4E5Z - chains A and B of the 4 polymer chains in the assembly; structure by X-ray diffraction, 3.22 A resolution.

Chain A:
Molecule: DNA damage-binding protein 1
From: Homo sapiens
Reference sequence: Q16531 (DDB1_HUMAN); residues 2-1140 here = UniProt positions 2-1140
Chain sequence (1150 residues; row label = number of the first residue in the row; numbers below 1 keep their minus sign (Met-9 is residue -9)):
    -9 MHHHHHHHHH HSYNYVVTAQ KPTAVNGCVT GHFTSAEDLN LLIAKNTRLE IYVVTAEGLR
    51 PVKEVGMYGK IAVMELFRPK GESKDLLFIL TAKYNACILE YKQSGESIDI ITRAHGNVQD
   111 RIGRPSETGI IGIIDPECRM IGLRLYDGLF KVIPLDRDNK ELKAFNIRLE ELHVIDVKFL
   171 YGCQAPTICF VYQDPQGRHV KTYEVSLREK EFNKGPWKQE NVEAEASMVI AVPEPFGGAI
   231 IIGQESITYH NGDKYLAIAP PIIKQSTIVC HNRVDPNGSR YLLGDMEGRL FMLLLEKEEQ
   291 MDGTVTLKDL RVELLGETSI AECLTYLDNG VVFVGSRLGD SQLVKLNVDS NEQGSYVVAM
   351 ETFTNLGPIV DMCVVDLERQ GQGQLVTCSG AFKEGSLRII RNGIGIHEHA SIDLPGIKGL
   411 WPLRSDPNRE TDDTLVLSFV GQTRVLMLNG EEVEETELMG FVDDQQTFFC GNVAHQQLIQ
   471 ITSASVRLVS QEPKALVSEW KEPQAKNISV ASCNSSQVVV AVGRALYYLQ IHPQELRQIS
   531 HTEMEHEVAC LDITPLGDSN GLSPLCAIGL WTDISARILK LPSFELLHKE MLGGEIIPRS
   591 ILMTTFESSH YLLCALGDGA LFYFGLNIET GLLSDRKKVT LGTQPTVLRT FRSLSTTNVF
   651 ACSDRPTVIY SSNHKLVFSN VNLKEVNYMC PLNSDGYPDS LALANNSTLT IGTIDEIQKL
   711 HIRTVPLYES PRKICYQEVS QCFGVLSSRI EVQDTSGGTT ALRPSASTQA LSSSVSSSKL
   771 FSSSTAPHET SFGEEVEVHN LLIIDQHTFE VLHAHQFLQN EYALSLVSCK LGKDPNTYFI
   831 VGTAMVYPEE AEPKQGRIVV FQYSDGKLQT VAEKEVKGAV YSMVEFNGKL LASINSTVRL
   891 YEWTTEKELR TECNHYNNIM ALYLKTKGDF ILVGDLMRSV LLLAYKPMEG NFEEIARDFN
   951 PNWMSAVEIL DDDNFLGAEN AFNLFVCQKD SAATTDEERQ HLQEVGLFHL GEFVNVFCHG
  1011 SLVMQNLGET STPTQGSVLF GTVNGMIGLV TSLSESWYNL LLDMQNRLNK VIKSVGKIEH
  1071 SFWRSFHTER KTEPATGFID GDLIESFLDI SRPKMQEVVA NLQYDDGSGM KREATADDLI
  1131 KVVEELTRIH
Not modelled in the structure: -9 to 0
Sequence notes: expression tag (-9 to 1)
Cystine bridges: Cys18-Cys313

Chain B:
Molecule: DNA damage-binding protein 2
From: Homo sapiens
Reference sequence: Q92466 (DDB2_HUMAN); the construct has insertions or renumbered stretches relative to UniProt, so the offset changes along the chain: 2-419 = UniProt 2-419; 421-428 = UniProt 420-427
Chain sequence (436 residues; row label = number of the first residue in the row; numbers below 1 keep their minus sign (Met-7 is residue -7)):
    -7 MDYKDDDDKA PKKRPETQKT SEIVLRPRNK RSRSPLELEP EAKKLCAKGS GPSRRCDSDC
    53 LWVGLAGPQI LPPCRSIVRT LHQHKLGRAS WPSVQQGLQQ SFLHTLDSYR ILQKAAPFDR
   113 RATSLAWHPT HPSTVAVGSK GGDIMLWNFG IKDKPTFIKG IGAGGSITGL KFNPLNTNQF
   173 YASSMEGTTR LQDFKGNILR VFASSDTINI WFCSLDVSAS SRMVVTGDNV GNVILLNMDG
   233 KELWNLRMHK KKVTHVALNP CCDWFLATAS VDQTVKIWDL RQVRGKASFL YSLPHRHPVN
   293 AACFSPDGAR LLTTDQKSEI RVYSASQWDC PLGLIPHPHR HFQHLTPIKA AWHPRYNLIV
   353 VGRYPDPNFK SCTPYELRTI DVFDGNSGKM MCQLYDPESS GISSLNEFNP MGDTLASAMG
   413 YHILIWSEQE EARTRK
Not modelled in the structure: -7 to 19, 422-428
Sequence notes: expression tag (-7 to 1, 420)
From the paper describing this entry:
  - disease-associated variants - L350P: decreased stability with DNA damage-binding protein 1 (chain A) (proposed by the authors, not directly observed)

How chain A and chain B interact:
Pairs across the interface (78; chain A residue first):
  Ile112(A) with Cys254(B), hydrophobic; Gly300(B); Ala317(B), hydrophobic; Trp320(B), hydrophobic
  Arg114(A) with Asp299(B), salt bridge; Arg302(B); Asn378(B)
  Glu117(A) with Ser82(B), hydrogen bond; Pro84(B)
  Asp137(A) with Ser318(B), hydrogen bond (backbone-side chain)
  Gly138(A) with Ser318(B)
  Leu139(A) with Ser318(B)
  Arg158(A) with Gln319(B)
  Leu162(A) with Leu324(B), hydrophobic
  Gln183(A) with Asn21(B)
  Pro185(A) with Arg20(B)
  Gln186(A) with Arg20(B), hydrogen bond
  Glu215(A) with Glu33(B); Leu37(B)
  Gln234(A) with Glu33(B), hydrogen bond
  Thr257(A) with Glu33(B)
  Met276(A) with Arg80(B)
  Pro358(A) with Leu78(B)
  Val360(A) with Lys77(B), hydrogen bond (backbone-side chain); Leu78(B), hydrophobic
  Phe382(A) with Arg80(B)
  Arg722(A) with His74(B)
  Tyr812(A) with Val70(B); Arg71(B); His74(B)
  Val836(A) with Arg67(B); Ser68(B); Val70(B), hydrophobic; Arg71(B)
  Tyr837(A) with Arg67(B)
  Pro838(A) with Pro64(B); Arg67(B), hydrogen bond (backbone-side chain)
  Glu839(A) with Leu63(B); Pro64(B)
  Glu840(A) with Arg67(B); Ser68(B)
  Ala841(A) with Pro65(B), hydrophobic; Cys66(B); Ser68(B); Ile69(B), hydrogen bond (backbone-backbone)
  Glu842(A) with Ile69(B); Gln92(B); Ser93(B), hydrogen bond
  Pro843(A) with Val70(B), hydrophobic
  Tyr871(A) with Val70(B)
  Met910(A) with Ser93(B)
  Leu912(A) with Leu73(B), hydrophobic
  Leu926(A) with Leu73(B), hydrophobic
  Met927(A) with Ser93(B); Arg347(B), hydrogen bond (backbone-side chain); Tyr348(B), hydrogen bond
  Arg928(A) with Met403(B); Asp405(B), salt bridge
  Asp948(A) with Met403(B)
  Phe949(A) with Thr122(B); His123(B); Pro124(B); Met403(B)
  Pro951(A) with Arg347(B); Pro402(B); Met403(B), hydrophobic
  Trp953(A) with Trp83(B), hydrophobic; Arg347(B)
  Asn970(A) with Trp83(B)
  Glu987(A) with His123(B), salt bridge
  His991(A) with Thr122(B)
  Phe1003(A) with His76(B)
  Asn1005(A) with Lys77(B), hydrogen bond (side chain-backbone)
  Val1033(A) with Lys77(B); Leu78(B); Gly79(B)
  Glu1079(A) with Cys253(B)
  Arg1080(A) with Cys253(B), hydrogen bond (backbone-side chain)
Interface residues without a listed pair, chain A (57 interface residues in all): Gly113, Asp184, Ala214, Arg327, Leu328, Ala381, Lys723, Leu814, Ser929, Arg947, Asn952
Interface residues without a listed pair, chain B (53 interface residues in all): Glu31, Ala39, Ser85, Gln87, Leu90, Asn251, Pro298, Ala301, Asp321

Summary:
The interface between chain A and chain B involves 57 residues on one side and 53 on the other, with 12
hydrogen bonds and 3 salt bridges. Polar contacts include Arg114(A)-Asp299(B), Arg928(A)-Asp405(B) and
Glu987(A)-His123(B). The paper reports that L350P of chain B reduces stability with DNA damage-binding protein
1 (chain A).
Here chain A is DNA damage-binding protein 1 and chain B is DNA damage-binding protein 2, both from Homo
sapiens. Entry 4E5Z (Damaged DNA induced UV-damaged DNA-binding protein (UV-DDB) dimerization and its roles in
chromatinized DNA repair) was determined by X-ray diffraction (same publication as 4E54).
